Entry 1E3W (X-ray diffraction, 2.00 A resolution); this record covers chains B and D of the 4 polymer chains in the assembly.

Chain B (and D):
Protein: Short chain 3-hydroxyacyl-CoA dehydrogenase
From: Rattus norvegicus
Notes: EC 1.1.1.35; chain D of this document is another copy of the same molecule, construct and numbering; everything in this record applies to it too
Reference sequence: O70351 (HCD2_RAT); residues 2-261 here correspond to UniProt positions 1-260 (UniProt number = residue number - 1)
Sequence (261 residues; numbered 1 to 261; the number before each row is that of its first residue):
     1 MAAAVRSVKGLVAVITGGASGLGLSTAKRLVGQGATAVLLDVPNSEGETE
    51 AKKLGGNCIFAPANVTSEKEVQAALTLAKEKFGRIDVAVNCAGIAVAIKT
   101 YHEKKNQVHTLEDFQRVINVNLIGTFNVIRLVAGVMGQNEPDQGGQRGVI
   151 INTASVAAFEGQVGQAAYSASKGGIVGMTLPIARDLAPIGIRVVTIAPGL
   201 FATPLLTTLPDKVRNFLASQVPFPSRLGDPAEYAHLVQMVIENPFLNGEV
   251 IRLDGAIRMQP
Not modelled in the structure: 1-6, 208-215 (chain D: 1-6)
Residues lining bound ligands: NAD (nicotinamide-adenine-dinucleotide): Gly17, Ala19, Ser20, Gly21, Leu22, Gly23, Asp41, Val42, Ala63, Asn64, Val65, Cys91, Ala92, Gly93, Ile94, Val120, Thr153, Ala154, Ser155, Tyr168, Lys172, Pro198, Gly199, Leu200, Phe201, Thr203, Pro204, Leu205, Leu206
Curated features (UniProtKB/Swiss-Prot):
  - modified residue: Ala3 (N-acetylalanine)

Interface between chain B and chain D:
Residue-residue contacts - 83 pairs, chain B then chain D:
  Gly144(B) with Phe223(D)
  Gly145(B) with Phe223(D)
  Gln146(B) with Phe223(D)
  Leu180(B) with Ala256(D); Arg258(D)
  Arg184(B) with Arg258(D)
  Ala187(B) with Pro222(D); Phe223(D)
  Gly190(B) with Phe223(D)
  Arg192(B) with Phe223(D)
  Phe201(B) with Phe245(D), hydrophobic
  Val221(B) with Phe245(D), hydrophobic
  Pro222(B) with Ala187(D)
  Phe223(B) with Gly144(D); Gly145(D); Gln146(D); Ala187(D); Gly190(D); Arg192(D); Asn247(D), hydrogen bond (backbone-side chain)
  Pro224(B) with Pro244(D); Phe245(D)
  Arg226(B) with Phe245(D)
  Leu227(B) with Phe245(D)
  Gly228(B) with Phe245(D)
  Glu232(B) with Asn243(D), hydrogen bond (backbone-side chain); Pro244(D); Phe245(D)
  His235(B) with Met239(D); Glu242(D), salt bridge; Asn243(D), hydrogen bond
  Leu236(B) with Met239(D), hydrophobic; Asn243(D)
  Met239(B) with His235(D); Gln238(D); Met239(D), hydrophobic; Glu242(D)
  Val240(B) with Met239(D)
  Glu242(B) with His235(D), salt bridge
  Asn243(B) with Glu232(D), hydrogen bond (side chain-backbone); His235(D), hydrogen bond; Leu236(D); Leu253(D)
  Pro244(B) with Pro224(D); Glu232(D)
  Phe245(B) with Phe201(D), hydrophobic; Pro224(D); Arg226(D); Leu227(D); Gly228(D); Glu232(D); Leu253(D); Asp254(D); Gly255(D), hydrogen bond (backbone-backbone)
  Leu246(B) with Arg252(D); Leu253(D)
  Asn247(B) with Phe223(D), hydrogen bond (side chain-backbone); Asp254(D); Gly255(D); Ala256(D), hydrogen bond (backbone-backbone)
  Gly248(B) with Ala256(D); Arg258(D), hydrogen bond (backbone-side chain)
  Glu249(B) with Val250(D); Ile251(D); Arg252(D), hydrogen bond (side chain-backbone)
  Val250(B) with Glu249(D)
  Ile251(B) with Glu249(D); Ile251(D), hydrophobic
  Arg252(B) with Leu246(D); Glu249(D), hydrogen bond (backbone-side chain)
  Leu253(B) with Asn243(D); Phe245(D); Leu246(D)
  Asp254(B) with Phe245(D), hydrogen bond (backbone-backbone); Asn247(D)
  Gly255(B) with Phe245(D), hydrogen bond (backbone-backbone); Asn247(D)
  Ala256(B) with Leu180(D); Asn247(D), hydrogen bond (backbone-backbone); Gly248(D)
  Arg258(B) with Leu180(D); Arg184(D); Gly248(D), hydrogen bond (side chain-backbone)
Other interface residues (no listed pair), chain B (39 interface residues in all): Ala183, Leu200
Other interface residues (no listed pair), chain D (39 interface residues in all): Ala183, Leu200, Val221

Overview:
The chain B/chain D interface involves 39 residues from each chain, with 15 hydrogen bonds and 2 salt bridges.
Among the polar pairs are His235(B)-Glu242(D), Phe223(B)-Asn247(D) and Glu232(B)-Asn243(D). Bound to chain B:
NAD.
Chain B and chain D are both Short chain 3-hydroxyacyl-CoA dehydrogenase (Rattus norvegicus); the structure,
Rat brain 3-hydroxyacyl-CoA dehydrogenase binary complex with NADH and 3-keto butyrate, was determined by
X-ray diffraction together with 1E3S and 1E6W from the same study.
